3DEI - chains A and B; structure by X-ray diffraction, 2.80 A resolution.

# Chain A (and B)
Protein: Caspase-3
From: Homo sapiens
Notes: EC 3.4.22.56; chain B of this document is another copy of the same molecule, construct and numbering; everything in this record applies to it too
Reference sequence: P42574 (CASP3_HUMAN); residue numbers follow UniProt; this construct covers 29-277
Chain sequence (249 residues; numbered 29 to 277; the number before each row is that of its first residue):
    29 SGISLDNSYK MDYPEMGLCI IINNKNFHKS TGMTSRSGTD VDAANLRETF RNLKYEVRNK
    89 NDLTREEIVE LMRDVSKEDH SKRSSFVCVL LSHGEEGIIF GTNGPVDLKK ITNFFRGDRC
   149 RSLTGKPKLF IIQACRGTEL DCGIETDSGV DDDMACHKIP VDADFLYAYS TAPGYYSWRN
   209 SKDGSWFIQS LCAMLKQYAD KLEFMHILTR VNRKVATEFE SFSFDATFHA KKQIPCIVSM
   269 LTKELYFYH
Unresolved in the structure: 29-33, 174-185 (chain B: 29-32, 174-185)
Modified positions: C163 (cysteinesulfonic acid; OCS)
UniProt features mapped onto this chain:
  - active site: H121, C163
  - modified residue: C163 (S-nitrosocysteine), R207 (Microbial infection: ADP-riboxanated arginine)
  - natural variant: D190 (E190D: this construct carries the variant)
  - mutagenesis: D175 (D175A: In P3-D3A mutant; abolished cleavage and activation, leading to prevent thiol protease activity; when associated with A-9 and A-28), R207 (R207A: Abolished ADP-riboxanation by C.violaceum CopC)
What the authors report for this chain:
  - post-translational modification sites: C163
  - binding site for the ligand RXB: T166, L168, Y204, T255, F256
  - catalytic residues: H121, G122, C163 (citing earlier work)
  - mutagenesis - W206A, W206K: abolished catalytic activity
  - mutagenesis - L168A, L168K, Y204A, Y204K, T255A, F256A, F256K: decreased catalytic activity

# Chain A / chain B interface
Pairs across the interface (97; chain A residue first):
  D34(A) with R241(B), hydrogen bond (backbone-side chain)
  N35(A) with R238(B), hydrogen bond
  G145(A) with I172(B)
  D146(A) with I172(B)
  R149(A) with I172(B); E173(B)
  T152(A) with I172(B)
  D169(A) with P188(B); V189(B), hydrogen bond (side chain-backbone); D190(B), hydrogen bond (side chain-backbone)
  C170(A) with K186(B), hydrogen bond (backbone-side chain)
  G171(A) with I187(B); V189(B)
  I172(A) with G145(B); D146(B); R149(B); T152(B); K186(B); I187(B), hydrogen bond (backbone-backbone)
  E173(A) with R149(B); K186(B)
  K186(A) with C170(B), hydrogen bond (side chain-backbone); I172(B); A244(B); A258(B), hydrogen bond (side chain-backbone); K260(B)
  I187(A) with G171(B); I172(B), hydrogen bond (backbone-backbone)
  P188(A) with D169(B); A244(B); K260(B); Q261(B)
  V189(A) with D169(B), hydrogen bond (backbone-side chain); G171(B); I172(B), hydrophobic
  D190(A) with D169(B), hydrogen bond (backbone-side chain); Y203(B), hydrogen bond; I262(B)
  A191(A) with I262(B), hydrophobic
  A200(A) with M268(B), hydrophobic
  Y203(A) with D190(B), hydrogen bond
  E231(A) with H234(B), salt bridge
  M233(A) with M233(B), hydrophobic
  H234(A) with E231(B), salt bridge; H234(B), hydrogen bond; E272(B), salt bridge
  T237(A) with T270(B); K271(B)
  R238(A) with N35(B), hydrogen bond; E272(B), salt bridge
  N240(A) with S267(B), hydrogen bond (side chain-backbone); M268(B); L269(B), hydrogen bond (side chain-backbone); T270(B)
  R241(A) with D34(B), salt bridge; T270(B); K271(B)
  A244(A) with K186(B); I187(B); P188(B); T270(B)
  T245(A) with I187(B)
  E248(A) with K186(B), salt bridge
  A258(A) with K186(B), hydrogen bond (backbone-side chain)
  K260(A) with K186(B), hydrogen bond (side chain-backbone); I187(B); P188(B)
  Q261(A) with P188(B)
  I262(A) with P188(B), hydrophobic; D190(B); A191(B), hydrophobic; M268(B), hydrophobic
  P263(A) with M268(B)
  C264(A) with V266(B), hydrophobic; S267(B); M268(B), hydrophobic
  I265(A) with I265(B); V266(B); S267(B), hydrogen bond (backbone-backbone)
  V266(A) with C264(B), hydrophobic; I265(B)
  S267(A) with N240(B); C264(B); I265(B), hydrogen bond (backbone-backbone)
  M268(A) with P201(B); I262(B); P263(B); C264(B), hydrophobic
  L269(A) with N240(B), hydrogen bond (backbone-side chain)
  T270(A) with T237(B); N240(B); R241(B); A244(B); I262(B)
  K271(A) with T237(B); R241(B)
  E272(A) with H234(B), salt bridge
Other interface residues (no listed pair), chain A (45 interface residues in all): K137, P201
Other interface residues (no listed pair), chain B (45 interface residues in all): R144, A200, T245, E248

# Summary
Chain A and chain B each contribute 45 residues to their interface; the contacts include 22 hydrogen bonds and
7 salt bridges. Polar contacts include E231(A)-H234(B), H234(A)-E272(B) and R238(A)-E272(B). From the paper:
catalytic residues H121(A), G122(A) and C163(A); L168A, L168K and Y204A of chain A, among others, reduce
catalytic activity; 9 substitutions were tested in all.
Both chains are Caspase-3 (Homo sapiens). Entry 3DEI (Crystal Structures of Caspase-3 with Bound
Isoquinoline-1,3,4-trione Derivative Inhibitors) was determined by X-ray diffraction together with 3DEH, 3DEJ
and 3DEK from the same study.
